6OY5 - chains D and G of the 9 polymer chains in the assembly; structure by X-ray diffraction, 3.10 A resolution.

[Chain D]
Molecule: DNA-directed RNA polymerase subunit beta'
From: Thermus thermophilus
Notes: EC 2.7.7.6
UniProt: Q8RQE8 (RPOC_THET8); residue numbers follow UniProt; this construct covers 1-1524
Amino-acid sequence (1524 residues; numbered 1 to 1524; the number before each row is that of its first residue):
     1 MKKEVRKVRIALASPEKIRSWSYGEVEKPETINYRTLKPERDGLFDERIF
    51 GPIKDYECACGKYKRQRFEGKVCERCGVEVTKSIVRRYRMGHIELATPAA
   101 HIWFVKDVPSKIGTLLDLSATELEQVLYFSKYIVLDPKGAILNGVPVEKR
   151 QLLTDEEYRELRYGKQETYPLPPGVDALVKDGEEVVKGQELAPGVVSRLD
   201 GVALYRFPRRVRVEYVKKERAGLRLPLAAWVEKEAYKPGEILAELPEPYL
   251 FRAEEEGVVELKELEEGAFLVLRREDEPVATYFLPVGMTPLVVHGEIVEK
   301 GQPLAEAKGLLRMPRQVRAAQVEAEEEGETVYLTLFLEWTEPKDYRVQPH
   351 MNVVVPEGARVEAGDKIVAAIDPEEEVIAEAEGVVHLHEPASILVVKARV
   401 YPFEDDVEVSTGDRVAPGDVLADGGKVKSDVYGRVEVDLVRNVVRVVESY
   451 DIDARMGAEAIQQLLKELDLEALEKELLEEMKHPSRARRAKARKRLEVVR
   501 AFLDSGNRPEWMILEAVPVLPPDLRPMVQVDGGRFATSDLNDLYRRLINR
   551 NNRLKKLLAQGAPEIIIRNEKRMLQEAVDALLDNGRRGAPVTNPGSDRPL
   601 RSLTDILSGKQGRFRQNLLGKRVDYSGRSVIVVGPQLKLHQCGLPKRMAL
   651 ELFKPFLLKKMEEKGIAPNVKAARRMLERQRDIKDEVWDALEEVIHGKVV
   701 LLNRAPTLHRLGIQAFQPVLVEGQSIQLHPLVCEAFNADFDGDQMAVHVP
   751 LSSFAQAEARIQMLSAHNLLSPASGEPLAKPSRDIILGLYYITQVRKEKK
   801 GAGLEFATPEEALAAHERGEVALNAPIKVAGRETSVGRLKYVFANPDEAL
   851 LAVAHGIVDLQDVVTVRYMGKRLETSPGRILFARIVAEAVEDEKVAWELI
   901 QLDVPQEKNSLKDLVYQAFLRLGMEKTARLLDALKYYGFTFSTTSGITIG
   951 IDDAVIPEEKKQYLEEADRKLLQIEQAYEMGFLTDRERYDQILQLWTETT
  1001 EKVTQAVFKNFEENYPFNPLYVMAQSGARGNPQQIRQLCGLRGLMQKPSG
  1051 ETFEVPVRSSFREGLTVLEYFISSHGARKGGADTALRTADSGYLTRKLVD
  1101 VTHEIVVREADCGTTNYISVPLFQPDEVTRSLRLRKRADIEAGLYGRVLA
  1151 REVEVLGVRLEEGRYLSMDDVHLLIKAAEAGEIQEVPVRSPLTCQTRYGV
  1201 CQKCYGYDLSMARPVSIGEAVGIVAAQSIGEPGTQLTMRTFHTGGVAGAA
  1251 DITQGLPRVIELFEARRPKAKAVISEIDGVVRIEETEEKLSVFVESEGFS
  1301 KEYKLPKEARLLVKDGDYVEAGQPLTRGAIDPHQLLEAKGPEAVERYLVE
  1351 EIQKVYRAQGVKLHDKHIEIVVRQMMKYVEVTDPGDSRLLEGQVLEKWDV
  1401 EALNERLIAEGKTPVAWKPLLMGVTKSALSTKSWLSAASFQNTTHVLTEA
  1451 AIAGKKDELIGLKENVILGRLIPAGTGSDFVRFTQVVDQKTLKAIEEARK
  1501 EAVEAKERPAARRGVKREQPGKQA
Not modelled in the structure: 1-2, 1238-1253, 1503-1524

[Chain G]
Molecule: 22-nt DNA strand
Sequence (22 nucleotides; row label = number of the first residue in the row):
     2 CCCGCATCAGAGCCCAAAATAC
Not modelled in the structure: 2, 22-23

[How chain D and chain G interact]
Residue-residue contacts (22; chain D residue first):
  Lys106(D) - DA10(G)  salt bridge to the phosphate
  Ser485(D) - DC3(G)  phosphate contact
  Arg586(D) - DA10(G)  salt bridge to the phosphate
  Arg586(D) - DG11(G)  salt bridge to the phosphate
  Lys610(D) - DC14(G)  salt bridge to the phosphate
  Lys610(D) - DC15(G)  salt bridge to the phosphate
  Arg615(D) - DG13(G)  salt bridge to the phosphate
  Arg615(D) - DC15(G)  salt bridge to the phosphate
  Arg622(D) - DA17(G)  salt bridge to the phosphate
  Arg628(D) - DA17(G)  sugar contact
  Ala705(D) - DC15(G)  base contact
  Ala705(D) - DC16(G)  sugar contact
  Pro706(D) - DC15(G)  base contact
  Thr1088(D) - DC14(G)  hydrogen bond to the base
  Ala1089(D) - DC14(G)  sugar contact
  Gly1092(D) - DC14(G)  sugar contact
  Tyr1093(D) - DA12(G)  sugar contact
  Tyr1093(D) - DG13(G)  sugar contact
  Tyr1093(D) - DC14(G)  sugar contact
  Gln1441(D) - DA12(G)  sugar contact
  Asn1442(D) - DG11(G)  sugar contact
  Asn1442(D) - DA12(G)  hydrogen bond to the phosphate
Other interface residues (no listed pair), chain D (16 interface residues in all): Thr1443

[In short]
Chain D and chain G form an interface of 16 and 9 residues respectively, with 2 hydrogen bonds and 8 salt
bridges. Among the polar pairs are Thr1088(D)-DC14(G), Asn1442(D)-DA12(G) and Lys106(D)-DA10(G).
Chain D is DNA-directed RNA polymerase subunit beta' (Thermus thermophilus) and chain G is a 22-nt DNA strand;
the structure, X-ray crystal structure of a bacterial reiterative transcription complex of pyrG promoter at 3
min, was determined by X-ray diffraction together with 6OVR, 6OVY, 6OW3, 6OY6, 6OY7, 6P70 and 6P71 from the
same study.
